PDB entry 5YLZ | electron microscopy, 3.60 A resolution | chains A and E of the 43 polymer chains in the assembly

Chain A:
Molecule: Pre-mRNA-splicing factor 8
From: Saccharomyces cerevisiae S288c
Reference sequence: P33334 (PRP8_YEAST); numbering as in UniProt (aligned over 1-2413)
Amino-acid sequence (2413 residues; row label = number of the first residue in the row):
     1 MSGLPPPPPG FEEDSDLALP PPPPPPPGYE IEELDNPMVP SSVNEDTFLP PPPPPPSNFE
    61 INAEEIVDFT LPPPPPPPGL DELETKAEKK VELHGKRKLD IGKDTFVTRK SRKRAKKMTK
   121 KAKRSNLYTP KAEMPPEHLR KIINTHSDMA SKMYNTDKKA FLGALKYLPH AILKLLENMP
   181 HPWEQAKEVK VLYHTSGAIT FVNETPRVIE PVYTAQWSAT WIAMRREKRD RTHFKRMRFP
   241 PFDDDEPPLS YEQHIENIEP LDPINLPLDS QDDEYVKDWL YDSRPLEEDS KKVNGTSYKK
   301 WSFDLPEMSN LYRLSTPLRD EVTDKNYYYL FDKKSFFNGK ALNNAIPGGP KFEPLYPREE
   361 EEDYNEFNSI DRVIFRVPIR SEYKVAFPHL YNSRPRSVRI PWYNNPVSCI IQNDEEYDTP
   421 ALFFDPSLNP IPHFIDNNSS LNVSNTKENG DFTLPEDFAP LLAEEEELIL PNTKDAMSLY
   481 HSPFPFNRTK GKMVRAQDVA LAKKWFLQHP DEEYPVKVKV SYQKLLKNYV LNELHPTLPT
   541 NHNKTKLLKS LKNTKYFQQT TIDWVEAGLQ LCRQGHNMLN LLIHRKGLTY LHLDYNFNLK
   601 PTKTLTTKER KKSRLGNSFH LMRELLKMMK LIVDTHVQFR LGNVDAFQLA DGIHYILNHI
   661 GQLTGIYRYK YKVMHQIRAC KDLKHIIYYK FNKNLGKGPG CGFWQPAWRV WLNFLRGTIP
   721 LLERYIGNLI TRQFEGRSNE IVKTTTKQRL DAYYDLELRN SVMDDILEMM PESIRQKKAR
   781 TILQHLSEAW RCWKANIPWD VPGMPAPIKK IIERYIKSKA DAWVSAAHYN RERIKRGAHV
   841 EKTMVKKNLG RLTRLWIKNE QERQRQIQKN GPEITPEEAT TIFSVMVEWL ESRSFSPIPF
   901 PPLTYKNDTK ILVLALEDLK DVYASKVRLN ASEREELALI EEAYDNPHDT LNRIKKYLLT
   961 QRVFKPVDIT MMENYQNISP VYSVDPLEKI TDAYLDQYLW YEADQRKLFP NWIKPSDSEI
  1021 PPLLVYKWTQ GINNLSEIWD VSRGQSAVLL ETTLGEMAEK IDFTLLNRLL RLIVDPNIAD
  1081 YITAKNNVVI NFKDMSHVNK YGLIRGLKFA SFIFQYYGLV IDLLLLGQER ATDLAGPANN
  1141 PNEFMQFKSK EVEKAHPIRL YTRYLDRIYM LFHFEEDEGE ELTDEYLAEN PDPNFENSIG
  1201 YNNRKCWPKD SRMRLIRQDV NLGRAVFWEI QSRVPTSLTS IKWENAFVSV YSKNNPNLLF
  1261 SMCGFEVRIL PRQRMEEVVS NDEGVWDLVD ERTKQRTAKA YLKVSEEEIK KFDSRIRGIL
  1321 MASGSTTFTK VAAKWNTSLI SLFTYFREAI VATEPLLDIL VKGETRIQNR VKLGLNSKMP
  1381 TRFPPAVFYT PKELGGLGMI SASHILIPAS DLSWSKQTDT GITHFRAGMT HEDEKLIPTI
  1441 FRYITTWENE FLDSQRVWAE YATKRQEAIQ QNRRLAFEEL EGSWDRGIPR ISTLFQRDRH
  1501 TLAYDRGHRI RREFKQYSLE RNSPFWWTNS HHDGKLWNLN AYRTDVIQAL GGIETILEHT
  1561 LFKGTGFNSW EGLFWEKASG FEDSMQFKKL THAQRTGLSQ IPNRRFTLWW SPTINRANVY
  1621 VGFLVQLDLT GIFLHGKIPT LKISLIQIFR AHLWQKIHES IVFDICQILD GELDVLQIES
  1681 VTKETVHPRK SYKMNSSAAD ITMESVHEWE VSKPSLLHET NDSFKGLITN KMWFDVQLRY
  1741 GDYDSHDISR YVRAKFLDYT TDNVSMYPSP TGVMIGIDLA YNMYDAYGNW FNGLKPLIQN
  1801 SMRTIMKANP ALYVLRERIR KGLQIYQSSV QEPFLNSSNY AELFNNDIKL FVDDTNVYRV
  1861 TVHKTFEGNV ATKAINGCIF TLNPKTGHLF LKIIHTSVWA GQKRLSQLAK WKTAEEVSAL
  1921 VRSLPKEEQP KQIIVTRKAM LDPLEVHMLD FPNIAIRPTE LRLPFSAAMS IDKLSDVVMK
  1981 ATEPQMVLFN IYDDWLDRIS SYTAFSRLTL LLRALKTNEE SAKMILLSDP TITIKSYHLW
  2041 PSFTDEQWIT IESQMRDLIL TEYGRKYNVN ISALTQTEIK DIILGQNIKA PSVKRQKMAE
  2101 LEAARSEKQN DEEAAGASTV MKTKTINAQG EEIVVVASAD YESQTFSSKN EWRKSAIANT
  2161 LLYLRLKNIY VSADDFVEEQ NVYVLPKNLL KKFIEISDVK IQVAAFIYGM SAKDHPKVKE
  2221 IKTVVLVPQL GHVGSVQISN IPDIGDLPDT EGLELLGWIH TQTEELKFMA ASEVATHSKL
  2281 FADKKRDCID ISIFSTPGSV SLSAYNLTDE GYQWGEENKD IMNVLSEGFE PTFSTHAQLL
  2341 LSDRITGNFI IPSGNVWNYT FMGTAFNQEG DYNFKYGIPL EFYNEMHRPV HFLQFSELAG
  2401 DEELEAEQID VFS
Not modelled in the structure: 1-126, 432-449, 1830-1839, 2086-2413
Residues lining bound ligands: inositol hexakisphosphate (IHP): Arg236, Lys517, Tyr655, His659, Lys684, His685, Tyr688, Asn692, Lys697, Gly698, Pro699
Swiss-Prot annotation at these positions:
  - region: Met1585 to Leu1598 (Important for branch point selection)

Chain E:
Molecule: mRNA/intron lariat
From: Saccharomyces cerevisiae S288c
Sequence (369 nucleotides; row label = number of the first residue in the row; numbers below 1 keep their minus sign (A-13 is residue -13)):
   -13 AUAAAUUUUU AAGNGUAUGU AUUUAUUUUU UUUUUUUUUU UUUUUUUUUU UUUUUUUUUU
    47 UUUUUUUUUU UUUUUUUUUU UUUUUUUUUU UUUUUUUUUU UUUUUUUUUU UUUUUUUUUU
   107 UUUUUUUUUU UUUUUUUUUU UUUUUUUUUU UUUUUUUUUU UUUUUUUUUU UUUUUUUUUU
   167 UUUUUUUUUU UUUUUUUUUU UUUUUUUUUU UUUUUUUUUU UUUUUUUUUU UUUUUUUUUU
   227 UUUUUUUUUU UUUUUUUUUU UUUUUUUUUU UUUUUUUUUU UUUUUUUUUU UUUUUUUUUA
   287 AGAACUAGAU ACUAACACUU UUUUUUUUUU UUUUUUUUUU UUUUUUUUUU UUUUUUUUAA
   347 AUAGUAAAU
Not modelled in the structure: 0, 16-281, 305-344
Covalently attached groups: covalent link G-1-U351; covalent link G1-A301
Bound ions: Mg2+ site 1: G-1, U351 (shared with 2 residues of chain D); Mg2+ site 2: G350 (shared with 3 residues of chain D)

Chain A / chain E interface:
Contacting residue pairs (66):
  Lys351(A) - A-10(E)  hydrogen bond to the phosphate
  Lys351(A) - A-9(E)  salt bridge to the phosphate
  Asp511(A) - A-11(E)  hydrogen bond to the base
  Glu512(A) - A-11(E)  hydrogen bond to the base
  Lys519(A) - A-11(E)  hydrogen bond to the base
  Val520(A) - U-8(E)  phosphate contact
  Gln523(A) - A-9(E)  phosphate contact
  Thr607(A) - A3(E)  hydrogen bond to the phosphate
  Lys608(A) - U4(E)  phosphate contact
  Lys608(A) - G5(E)  salt bridge to the phosphate
  Lys611(A) - A3(E)  phosphate contact
  Lys611(A) - U4(E)  salt bridge to the phosphate
  Arg614(A) - A-2(E)  salt bridge to the phosphate
  Arg614(A) - G-1(E)  salt bridge to the phosphate
  Tyr667(A) - U-5(E)  phosphate contact
  Tyr667(A) - U-4(E)  hydrogen bond to the phosphate
  Arg668(A) - U-4(E)  salt bridge to the phosphate
  Tyr671(A) - U-6(E)  sugar contact
  Tyr671(A) - U-5(E)  stacking on the base
  Arg678(A) - U-7(E)  salt bridge to the phosphate
  Ser925(A) - U355(E)  hydrogen bond to the sugar
  Arg928(A) - A354(E)  base contact
  Ala1322(A) - A354(E)  phosphate contact
  Gly1324(A) - A352(E)  sugar contact
  Ser1377(A) - U-5(E)  hydrogen bond to the phosphate
  Lys1378(A) - U-5(E)  hydrogen bond to the phosphate
  Met1379(A) - U-6(E)  phosphate contact
  Met1379(A) - U-5(E)  phosphate contact
  Pro1380(A) - U-7(E)  base contact
  Thr1430(A) - U-8(E)  hydrogen bond to the base
  Phe1581(A) - A347(E)  base contact
  Met1585(A) - A347(E)  base contact
  Lys1588(A) - C304(E)  base contact
  Leu1590(A) - U348(E)  base contact
  Thr1591(A) - A349(E)  base contact
  His1592(A) - A353(E)  hydrogen bond to the base
  Ala1593(A) - G350(E)  sugar contact
  Gln1594(A) - A301(E)  base contact
  Gln1594(A) - U348(E)  hydrogen bond to the base
  Gln1594(A) - A349(E)  base contact
  Arg1595(A) - A353(E)  hydrogen bond to the base
  Arg1595(A) - A354(E)  base contact
  Gly1597(A) - U348(E)  hydrogen bond to the sugar
  Leu1598(A) - U348(E)  hydrogen bond to the sugar
  Gln1600(A) - A349(E)  phosphate contact
  Ile1601(A) - A347(E)  sugar contact
  Tyr1620(A) - U-6(E)  stacking on the base
  Val1621(A) - U-6(E)  sugar contact
  Gly1636(A) - U-4(E)  phosphate contact
  Lys1637(A) - U-4(E)  hydrogen bond to the phosphate
  Lys1637(A) - A-3(E)  salt bridge to the phosphate
  Lys1821(A) - A345(E)  phosphate contact
  Tyr1858(A) - C302(E)  phosphate contact
  Val1860(A) - C302(E)  sugar contact
  Asn1869(A) - U299(E)  sugar contact
  Asn1869(A) - A300(E)  phosphate contact
  Val1870(A) - U299(E)  hydrogen bond to the sugar
  Val1870(A) - A300(E)  sugar contact
  Thr1872(A) - A300(E)  sugar contact
  Thr1872(A) - C302(E)  hydrogen bond to the phosphate
  Lys1903(A) - G1(E)  phosphate contact
  Lys1903(A) - U2(E)  salt bridge to the phosphate
  Arg1904(A) - G1(E)  phosphate contact
  Arg1904(A) - A301(E)  base contact
  Lys1938(A) - A345(E)  phosphate contact
  Leu1941(A) - A345(E)  phosphate contact
Interface residues without a listed pair, chain A (59 interface residues in all): Lys524, Met674, Lys842, Lys926, Val927, Ser1323, Ser1325, Lys1334, Asn1376

In short:
59 residues of chain A face 30 of chain E across their interface; the contacts include 18 hydrogen bonds, 9
salt bridges and 2 aromatic stacking contacts. Among the polar pairs are Asp511(A)-A-11(E), Glu512(A)-A-11(E)
and Lys519(A)-A-11(E). Bound to chain A: inositol hexakisphosphate.
Chain A is Pre-mRNA-splicing factor 8 and chain E is mRNA/intron lariat, both from Saccharomyces cerevisiae
S288c; the structure, Cryo-EM Structure of the Post-catalytic Spliceosome from Saccharomyces cerevisiae at 3.6
angstrom, was determined by electron microscopy.
